8PDR - chains I and J of the 33 polymer chains in the assembly; structure by electron microscopy, 4.00 A resolution.

# Chain I (and J)
Protein: Nucleoprotein
Organism: Human metapneumovirus (strain CAN97-83)
Notes: chain J of this document is another copy of the same molecule, construct and numbering; everything in this record applies to it too
UniProtKB: Q6WBA1 (NCAP_HMPVC); residues 1-394 here = UniProt positions 1-394
Sequence (401 residues; row label = number of the first residue in the row):
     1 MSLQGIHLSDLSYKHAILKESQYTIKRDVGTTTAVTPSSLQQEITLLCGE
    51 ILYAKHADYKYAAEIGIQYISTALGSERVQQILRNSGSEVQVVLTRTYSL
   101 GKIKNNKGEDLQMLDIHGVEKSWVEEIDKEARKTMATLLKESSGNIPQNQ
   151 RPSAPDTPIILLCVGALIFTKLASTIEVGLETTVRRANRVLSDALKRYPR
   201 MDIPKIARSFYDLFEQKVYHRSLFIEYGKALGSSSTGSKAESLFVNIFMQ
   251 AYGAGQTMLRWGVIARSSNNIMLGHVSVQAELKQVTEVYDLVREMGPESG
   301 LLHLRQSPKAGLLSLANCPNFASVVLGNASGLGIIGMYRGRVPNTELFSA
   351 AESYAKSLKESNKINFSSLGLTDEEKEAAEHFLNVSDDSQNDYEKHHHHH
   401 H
Unresolved in the structure: 1-9, 361-401
Differences from the reference sequence: variant I103 (Val in Q6WBA1), H220 (Tyr in Q6WBA1); expression tag (395-401)
Reported in the primary citation:
  - mutagenesis - L111E: decreased signaling

# Chain I / chain J interface
Contacting residue pairs - 32 pairs, chain I then chain J:
  A73(I) with I25(J)
  R78(I) with Y23(J), hydrogen bond
  Q81(I) with Y23(J), hydrogen bond
  A230(I) with I25(J)
  L231(I) with P308(J)
  G232(I) with P308(J)
  S233(I) with L18(J), hydrogen bond (side chain-backbone); S21(J), hydrogen bond
  S234(I) with I25(J); R27(J), hydrogen bond; P308(J)
  S235(I) with S86(J), hydrogen bond (side chain-backbone); S307(J), hydrogen bond (backbone-side chain)
  T236(I) with R27(J), hydrogen bond (backbone-side chain); S86(J); V218(J); R305(J); Q306(J); P308(J)
  G237(I) with V218(J); Q306(J), hydrogen bond (backbone-side chain)
  S238(I) with Q306(J)
  K239(I) with E215(J); Q306(J), hydrogen bond
  E241(I) with R27(J), salt bridge
  V245(I) with P308(J)
  M249(I) with L18(J), hydrophobic
  R260(I) with D10(J), salt bridge
  S267(I) with K283(J), hydrogen bond
  P297(I) with I17(J), hydrophobic
  E298(I) with I17(J)
  L358(I) with V276(J)
Other interface residues (no listed pair), chain I (29 interface residues in all): G228, K229, S242, N246, Y252, R293, G296, K359
Other interface residues (no listed pair), chain J (27 interface residues in all): Y13, K14, N85, G87, S222, H275, S277, A280, K309, A310, G311

# Overview
29 residues of chain I face 27 of chain J across their interface; the contacts include 11 hydrogen bonds and 2
salt bridges. Among the polar pairs are E241(I)-R27(J), R260(I)-D10(J) and R78(I)-Y23(J). From the paper:
L111E of chain I reduces signaling.
Chain I and chain J are both Nucleoprotein (Human metapneumovirus (strain CAN97-83)); the structure, Rigid
body fit of assembled HMPV N-RNA spiral bound to the C-terminal region of P, was determined by electron
microscopy, deposited together with 8PDL, 8PDM, 8PDN, 8PDO, 8PDP, 8PDQ and 8PDS.
